PDB entry 4HRN | X-ray diffraction, 2.65 A resolution | chains A and B of the 4 polymer chains in the assembly

[Chain A (and B)]
Name: Designed Ankyrin Repeat Protein H10-2-G
Notes: chain B of this document is another copy of the same molecule, construct and numbering; everything in this record applies to it too
Chain sequence (136 residues; row label = number of the first residue in the row):
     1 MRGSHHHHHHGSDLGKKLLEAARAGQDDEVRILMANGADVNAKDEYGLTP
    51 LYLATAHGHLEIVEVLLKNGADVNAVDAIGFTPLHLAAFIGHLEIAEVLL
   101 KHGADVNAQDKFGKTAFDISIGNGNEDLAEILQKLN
Not modelled in the structure: 1-12, 134-136 (chain B: 1-12, 136)

[How chain A and chain B interact]
Contacting residue pairs - 13 pairs, chain A then chain B:
  Lys114(A) - Glu126(B)  salt bridge
  Phe117(A) - Glu126(B)
  Phe117(A) - Glu130(B)
  Asp118(A) - Glu126(B)
  Ile121(A) - Ile121(B)  hydrophobic
  Ile121(A) - Gly124(B)
  Ile121(A) - Glu126(B)
  Ile121(A) - Ala129(B)  hydrophobic
  Gly124(A) - Ile121(B)
  Glu126(A) - Phe117(B)
  Glu126(A) - Asp118(B)
  Glu126(A) - Ile121(B)
  Glu130(A) - Phe117(B)
Also at the interface, not in a pair above, chain A (8 interface residues in all): Asn125
Also at the interface, not in a pair above, chain B (8 interface residues in all): Asn125

[Overview]
The chain A/chain B interface involves 8 residues from each chain, with 1 salt bridge. Its one salt-bridged
contact is Lys114(A)-Glu126(B).
Both chains are Designed Ankyrin Repeat Protein H10-2-G. Entry 4HRN (Structural Basis for Eliciting a
Cytotoxic Effect in HER2-Overexpressing Cancer Cells via Binding to the Extracellular ...) was determined by
X-ray diffraction, deposited together with 4HRL and 4HRM.
